4YJ6 - chain A; structure by X-ray diffraction, 1.70 A resolution.

[Chain A]
Molecule: Aryl acylamidase
Organism: bacterium CSBL00001
Notes: EC 3.5.1.13
UniProt: C3UWD1 (C3UWD1_9BACT); numbering as in UniProt (aligned over 1-495)
Chain sequence (501 residues; numbered 1 to 501; the number before each row is that of its first residue):
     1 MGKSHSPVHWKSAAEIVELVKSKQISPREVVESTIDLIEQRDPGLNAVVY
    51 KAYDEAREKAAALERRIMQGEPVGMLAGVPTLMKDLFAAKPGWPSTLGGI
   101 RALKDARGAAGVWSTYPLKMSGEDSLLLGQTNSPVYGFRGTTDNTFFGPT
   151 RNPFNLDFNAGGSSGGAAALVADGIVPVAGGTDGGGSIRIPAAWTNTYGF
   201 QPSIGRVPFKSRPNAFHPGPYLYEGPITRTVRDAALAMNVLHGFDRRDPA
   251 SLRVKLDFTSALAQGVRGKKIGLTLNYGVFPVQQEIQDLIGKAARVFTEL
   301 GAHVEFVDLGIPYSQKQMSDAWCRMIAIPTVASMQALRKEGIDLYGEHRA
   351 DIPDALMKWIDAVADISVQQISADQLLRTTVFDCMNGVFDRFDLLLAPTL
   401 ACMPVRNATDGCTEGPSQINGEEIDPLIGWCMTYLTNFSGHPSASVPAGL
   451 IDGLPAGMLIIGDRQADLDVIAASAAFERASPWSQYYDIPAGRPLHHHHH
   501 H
Disordered / not traced: 1-5, 496-501
Differences from the reference sequence: expression tag (496-501)
Modified residues: Mse1 (selenomethionine); Mse68, Mse75, Mse83, Mse120, Mse238, Mse318, Mse325, Mse334, Mse357, Mse385, Mse403, Mse432, Mse458 (selenomethionine; parent Met)

[In short]
Chain A is Aryl acylamidase (bacterium CSBL00001); the structure, The Crystal Structure of a Bacterial Aryl
Acylamidase Belonging to the Amidase signature (AS) enzymes family, was determined by X-ray diffraction,
deposited together with 4YJI.
